2RJP - chain A; structure by X-ray diffraction, 2.80 A resolution.

# Chain A
Protein: Adamts-4
From: Homo sapiens
Notes: EC 3.4.24.82
UniProt: O75173 (ATS4_HUMAN); residue numbers follow UniProt; this construct covers 213-520
Amino-acid sequence (316 residues; row label = number of the first residue in the row):
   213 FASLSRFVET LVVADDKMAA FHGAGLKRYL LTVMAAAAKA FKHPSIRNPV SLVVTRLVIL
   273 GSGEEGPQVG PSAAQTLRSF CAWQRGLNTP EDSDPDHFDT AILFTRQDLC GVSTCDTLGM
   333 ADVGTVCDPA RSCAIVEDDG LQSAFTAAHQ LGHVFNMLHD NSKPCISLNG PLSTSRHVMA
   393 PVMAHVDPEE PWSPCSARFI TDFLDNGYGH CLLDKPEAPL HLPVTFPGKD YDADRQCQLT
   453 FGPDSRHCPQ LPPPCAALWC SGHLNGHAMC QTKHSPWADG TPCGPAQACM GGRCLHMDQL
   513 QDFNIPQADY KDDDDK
Not modelled in the structure: 213, 273-276, 509-528
Differences from the reference sequence: engineered mutation Gln-362 (Glu in O75173); expression tag (521-528)
Disulfide bonds: Cys-293/Cys-345, Cys-322/Cys-327, Cys-339/Cys-423, Cys-377/Cys-407, Cys-449/Cys-472, Cys-460/Cys-482, Cys-467/Cys-501, Cys-495/Cys-506
Ion coordination: Ca2+ site 1: Glu-221, Asp-304, Asp-311, Cys-423, Asp-426; Ca2+ site 2: Glu-221, Asp-304, Asp-426; Ca2+ site 3: Asp-320, Leu-321, Cys-327, Thr-329, Glu-349; Zn2+: His-361, His-365, His-371 (together with bound)
Ligand contacts: bound (886; N-({4'-[(4-isobutyrylphenoxy)methyl]biphenyl-4-yl}sulfonyl)-D-valine): Ala-248, Ala-252, Asp-328, Thr-329, Leu-330, Gly-331, Met-332, Phe-357, Thr-358, Ala-360, His-361, Gln-362, His-365, His-371, His-389, Val-390, Ala-392, Pro-393, Val-394, Met-395, Ala-396, Val-398, Asp-399, Pro-403, Asp-491
UniProt features mapped onto this chain:
  - binding site (Zn(2+)): His-361, His-365, His-371

# Overview
Chain A binds bound. His-361, His-365 and His-371 form the Zn2+ site. The Ca2+ site 3 is built by Asp-320,
Leu-321, Cys-327, Thr-329 and Glu-349. Curated annotation (UniProt) lists 3 Zn2+-binding residues.
Chain A is Adamts-4 (Homo sapiens); the structure, Crystal structure of ADAMTS4 with inhibitor bound, was
determined by X-ray diffraction together with 3B2Z and 2RJQ from the same study.
